Entry 2ZT9 (X-ray diffraction, 3.00 A resolution); this record covers chains E and H of the 8 polymer chains in the assembly.

Chain E:
Name: Cytochrome b6-f complex subunit 6
Source organism: Nostoc sp. PCC 7120
UniProtKB: Q8YVQ2 (PETL_ANASP); numbering as in UniProt (aligned over 1-31)
Sequence (31 residues; each row starts with the number of its first residue):
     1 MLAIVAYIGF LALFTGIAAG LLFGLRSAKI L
Small-molecule neighbours: dioleoyl-phosphatidylcholine (OPC; (7R,17E)-4-hydroxy-N,N,N,7-tetramethyl-7-[(8E)-octadec-8-enoyloxy]-10-oxo-3,5,9-trioxa-4-phosphaheptacos-17-en-1-aminium 4-oxide): Ala-3, Ile-4, Tyr-7, Ile-8

Chain H:
Name: Cytochrome b6-f complex subunit 8
Source organism: Nostoc sp. PCC 7120
UniProtKB: P61048 (PETN_ANASP); numbering as in UniProt (aligned over 1-29)
Sequence (29 residues; row label = number of the first residue in the row):
     1 MAILTLGWVS LLVVFTWSIA MVVWGRNGL
Small-molecule neighbours:
  - beta-carotene (BCR): Phe-15, Ser-18, Ile-19, Val-22
  - dioleoyl-phosphatidylcholine (OPC; (7R,17E)-4-hydroxy-N,N,N,7-tetramethyl-7-[(8E)-octadec-8-enoyloxy]-10-oxo-3,5,9-trioxa-4-phosphaheptacos-17-en-1-aminium 4-oxide): Met-1, Leu-4, Thr-5, Trp-8, Leu-11, Leu-12, Phe-15

Chain E / chain H interface:
Contacting residue pairs (13):
  Ala-3(E) / Thr-5(H)
  Ala-3(E) / Val-9(H)
  Ala-6(E) / Leu-6(H)  hydrophobic
  Ala-6(E) / Val-9(H)
  Tyr-7(E) / Val-9(H)
  Tyr-7(E) / Leu-12(H)
  Tyr-7(E) / Val-13(H)  hydrophobic
  Tyr-7(E) / Thr-16(H)  hydrogen bond
  Phe-10(E) / Val-13(H)  hydrophobic
  Leu-11(E) / Val-13(H)  hydrophobic
  Leu-11(E) / Thr-16(H)
  Phe-14(E) / Trp-17(H)
  Thr-15(E) / Trp-17(H)
Also at the interface, not in a pair above, chain E (10 interface residues in all): Leu-2, Ala-18, Leu-22
Also at the interface, not in a pair above, chain H (10 interface residues in all): Ala-2, Ser-10, Trp-24

In short:
Chain E and chain H each contribute 10 residues to their interface, with 1 hydrogen bond. Its one
hydrogen-bonded contact is Tyr-7(E)/Thr-16(H). Dioleoyl-phosphatidylcholine is bound between chain E and chain
H. Bound to chain H: beta-carotene.
Here chain E is Cytochrome b6-f complex subunit 6 and chain H is Cytochrome b6-f complex subunit 8, both from
Nostoc sp. PCC 7120. Entry 2ZT9 (Crystal Structure of the Cytochrome b6f Complex from Nostoc sp. PCC 7120) was
determined by X-ray diffraction.
